8CLE - chains C and E of the 6 polymer chains in the assembly; structure by X-ray diffraction, 3.20 A resolution.

Chain C:
Molecule: Tubulin alpha-1B chain
From: Bos taurus
Reference sequence: P81947 (TBA1B_BOVIN); numbering as in UniProt (aligned over 1-440)
Chain sequence (440 residues; each row starts with the number of its first residue):
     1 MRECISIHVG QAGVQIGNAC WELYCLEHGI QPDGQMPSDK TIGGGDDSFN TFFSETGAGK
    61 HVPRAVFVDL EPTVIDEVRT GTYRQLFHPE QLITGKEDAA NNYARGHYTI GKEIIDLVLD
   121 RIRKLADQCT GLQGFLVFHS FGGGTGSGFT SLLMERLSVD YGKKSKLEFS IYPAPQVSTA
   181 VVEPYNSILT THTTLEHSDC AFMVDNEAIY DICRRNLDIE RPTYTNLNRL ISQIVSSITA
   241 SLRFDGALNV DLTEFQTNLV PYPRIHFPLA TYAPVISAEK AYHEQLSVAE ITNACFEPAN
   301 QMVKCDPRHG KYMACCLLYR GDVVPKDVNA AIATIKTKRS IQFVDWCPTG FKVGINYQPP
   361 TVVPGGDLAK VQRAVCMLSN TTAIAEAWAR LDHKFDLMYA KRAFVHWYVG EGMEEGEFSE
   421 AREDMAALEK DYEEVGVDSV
Metal / ion sites: Ca2+: Asp39, Thr41, Glu55
Residues lining bound ligands:
  - GTP (guanosine-5'-triphosphate): Gly10, Gln11, Ala12, Gln15, Ile16, Asp69, Asp98, Ala99, Ala100, Asn101, Ser140, Gly142, Gly143, Gly144, Thr145, Gly146, Ile171, Pro173, Val177, Ser178, Thr179, Glu183, Asn206, Tyr224, Leu227, Asn228, Ile231
  - vinblastine (VLB; (2alpha,2'beta,3beta,4alpha,5beta)-vincaleukoblastine): Leu248, Pro325, Val328, Asn329, Ile332, Ala333, Phe351, Val353, Ile355

Chain E:
Molecule: Stathmin-4
From: synthetic construct
Chain sequence (120 residues; numbered 6 to 140; 15 numbers in that range are skipped by the numbering (no residue carries them; nothing is unmodelled there); the number before each row is that of its first residue):
     6 MEVIELNKCT SGQSFEVILK PPS
    44 DPSLEEIQKK LEAAEERRKY QEAELLKHLA EKREHEREVI QKAIEENNNF IKMAKEKLAQ
   104 KMESNKENRE AHLAAMLERL QEKDKHAEEV RKNKELK

How chain C and chain E interact:
Contacting residue pairs (32; chain C residue first):
  His107(C) - Lys104(E)
  His107(C) - Met105(E)
  Tyr108(C) - Lys104(E)
  Tyr108(C) - Met105(E)  hydrophobic
  Tyr108(C) - Asn108(E)
  Thr109(C) - Arg112(E)
  Glu155(C) - Leu101(E)
  Glu155(C) - Lys104(E)  salt bridge
  Arg156(C) - Leu101(E)
  Ser158(C) - Phe93(E)
  Ser158(C) - Ile94(E)
  Val159(C) - Ile94(E)
  Val159(C) - Lys98(E)
  Gly162(C) - Asn90(E)
  Gly162(C) - Phe93(E)
  Gly162(C) - Ile94(E)
  Lys163(C) - Asn90(E)  hydrogen bond (backbone-side chain)
  Lys163(C) - Phe93(E)
  Glu196(C) - Phe93(E)
  His197(C) - Phe93(E)
  His197(C) - Ala97(E)
  Gly410(C) - Arg112(E)
  Gly410(C) - His115(E)
  Glu411(C) - Asn108(E)  hydrogen bond (backbone-side chain)
  Glu411(C) - Arg112(E)  salt bridge
  Gly412(C) - Asn108(E)
  Gly412(C) - Asn111(E)  hydrogen bond (backbone-side chain)
  Gly412(C) - Arg112(E)
  Met413(C) - Asn108(E)
  Glu414(C) - Asn111(E)  hydrogen bond
  Glu417(C) - Lys104(E)
  Glu420(C) - Lys100(E)  salt bridge
Also at the interface, not in a pair above, chain C (21 interface residues in all): Lys112, Leu152, Thr193
Also at the interface, not in a pair above, chain E (15 interface residues in all): Ser107, Lys109

Summary:
21 residues of chain C face 15 of chain E across their interface; the contacts include 4 hydrogen bonds and 3
salt bridges. Polar contacts include Glu155(C)-Lys104(E), Glu411(C)-Arg112(E) and Glu420(C)-Lys100(E). Ligands
of chain C: vinblastine and GTP. Asp39(C), Thr41(C) and Glu55(C) coordinate Ca2+.
Chain C is Tubulin alpha-1B chain (Bos taurus) and chain E is Stathmin-4 (synthetic construct); the structure,
Vinblastine bound to tubulin (T2R-TTL) complex, was determined by X-ray diffraction (same publication as 8CL9,
8CLB, 8CLC, 8CLD, 8CLF, 8CLG and 8CLH).
